5M5X - chains A and F of the 17 polymer chains in the assembly; structure by electron microscopy, 4.00 A resolution.

# Chain A
Molecule: DNA-directed RNA polymerase I subunit RPA190
Source organism: Saccharomyces cerevisiae
Notes: EC 2.7.7.6
Reference sequence: P10964 (RPA1_YEAST); numbering as in UniProt (aligned over 1-1664)
Chain sequence (1664 residues; each row starts with the number of its first residue):
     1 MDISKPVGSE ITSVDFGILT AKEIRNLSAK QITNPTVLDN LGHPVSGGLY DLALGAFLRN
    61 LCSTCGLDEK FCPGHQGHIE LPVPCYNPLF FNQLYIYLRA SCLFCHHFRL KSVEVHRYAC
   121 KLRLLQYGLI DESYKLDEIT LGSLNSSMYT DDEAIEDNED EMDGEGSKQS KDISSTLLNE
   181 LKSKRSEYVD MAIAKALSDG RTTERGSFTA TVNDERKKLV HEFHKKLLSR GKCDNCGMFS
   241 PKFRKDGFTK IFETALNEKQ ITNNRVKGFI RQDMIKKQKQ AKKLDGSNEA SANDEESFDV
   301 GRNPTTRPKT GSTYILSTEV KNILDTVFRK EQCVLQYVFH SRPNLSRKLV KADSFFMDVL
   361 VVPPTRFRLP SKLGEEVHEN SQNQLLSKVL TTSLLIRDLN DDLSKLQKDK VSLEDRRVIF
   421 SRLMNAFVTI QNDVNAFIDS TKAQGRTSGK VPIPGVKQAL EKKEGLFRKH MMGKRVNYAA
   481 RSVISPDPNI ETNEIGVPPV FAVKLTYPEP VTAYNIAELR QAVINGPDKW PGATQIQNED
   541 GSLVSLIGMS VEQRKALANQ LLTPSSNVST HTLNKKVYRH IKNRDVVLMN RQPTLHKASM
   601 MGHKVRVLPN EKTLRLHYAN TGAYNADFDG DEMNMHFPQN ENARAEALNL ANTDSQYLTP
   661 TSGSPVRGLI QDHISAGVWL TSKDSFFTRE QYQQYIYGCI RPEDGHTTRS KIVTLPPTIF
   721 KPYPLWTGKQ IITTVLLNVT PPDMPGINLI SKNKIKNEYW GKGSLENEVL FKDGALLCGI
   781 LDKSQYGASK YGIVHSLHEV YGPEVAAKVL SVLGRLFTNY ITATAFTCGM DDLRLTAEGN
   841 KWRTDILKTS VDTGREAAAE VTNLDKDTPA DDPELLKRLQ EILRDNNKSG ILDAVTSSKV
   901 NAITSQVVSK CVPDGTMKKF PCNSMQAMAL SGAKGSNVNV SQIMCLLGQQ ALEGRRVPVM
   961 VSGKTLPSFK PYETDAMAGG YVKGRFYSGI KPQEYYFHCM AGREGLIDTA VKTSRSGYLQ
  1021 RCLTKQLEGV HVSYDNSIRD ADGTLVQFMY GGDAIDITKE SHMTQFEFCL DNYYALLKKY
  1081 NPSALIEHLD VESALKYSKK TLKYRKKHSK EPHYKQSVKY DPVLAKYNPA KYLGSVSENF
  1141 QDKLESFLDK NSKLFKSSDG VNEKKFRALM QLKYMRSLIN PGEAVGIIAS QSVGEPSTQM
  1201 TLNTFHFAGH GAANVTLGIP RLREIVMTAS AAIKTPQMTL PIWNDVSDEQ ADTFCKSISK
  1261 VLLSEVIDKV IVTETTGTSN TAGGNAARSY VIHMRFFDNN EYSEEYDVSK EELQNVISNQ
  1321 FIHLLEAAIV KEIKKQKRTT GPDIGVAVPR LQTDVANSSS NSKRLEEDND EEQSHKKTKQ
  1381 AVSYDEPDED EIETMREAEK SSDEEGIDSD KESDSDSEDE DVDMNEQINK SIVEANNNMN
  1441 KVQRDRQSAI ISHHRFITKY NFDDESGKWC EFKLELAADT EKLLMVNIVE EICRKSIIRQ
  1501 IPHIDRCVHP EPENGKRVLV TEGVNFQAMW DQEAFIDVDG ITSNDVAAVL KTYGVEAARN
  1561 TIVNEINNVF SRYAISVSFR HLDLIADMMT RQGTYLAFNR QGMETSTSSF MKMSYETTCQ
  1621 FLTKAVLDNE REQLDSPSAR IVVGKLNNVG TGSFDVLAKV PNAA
Unresolved in the structure: 143-171, 271-311, 372-377, 407-416, 1154-1159, 1206-1213, 1278-1286, 1339-1437, 1664
Bound ions: Zn2+ site 1: Cys62, Cys65, Cys72, His75; Zn2+ site 2: Cys102, Cys105, Cys233, Cys236
UniProt features mapped onto this chain:
  - region: Pro992 to Glu1004 (Bridging helix)
  - binding site (Zn(2+)): Cys62, Cys65, Cys72, His75, Cys102, Cys105, Cys233, Cys236
  - binding site (Mg(2+)): Asp627, Asp629, Asp631
  - modified residue (Phosphoserine): Ser889, Ser1636
From the paper describing this entry:
  - conformationally variable residues (order/disorder transition): Ala443 to Gly455, Lys1012 to Ser1016

# Chain F
Molecule: DNA-directed RNA polymerases I, II, and III subunit RPABC2
Source organism: Saccharomyces cerevisiae
Reference sequence: P20435 (RPAB2_YEAST); residue numbers follow UniProt; this construct covers 1-155
Chain sequence (155 residues; row label = number of the first residue in the row):
     1 MSDYEEAFND GNENFEDFDV EHFSDEETYE EKPQFKDGET TDANGKTIVT GGNGPEDFQQ
    61 HEQIRRKTLK EKAIPKDQRA TTPYMTKYER ARILGTRALQ ISMNAPVFVD LEGETDPLRI
   121 AMKELAEKKI PLVIRRYLPD GSFEDWSVEE LIVDL
Unresolved in the structure: 1-54, 155
UniProt features mapped onto this chain:
  - region: Leu111 to Leu132 (Leucine-zipper)
  - modified residue: Ser24 (Phosphoserine)

# Interface between chain A and chain F
Residue-residue contacts (75):
  Ile3(A) - Met103(F)  hydrophobic
  Pro510(A) - Ser102(F)
  Thr512(A) - Ser102(F)
  Tyr514(A) - Ile101(F)
  Tyr514(A) - Ser102(F)
  Tyr514(A) - Glu114(F)
  Tyr514(A) - Thr115(F)
  Tyr514(A) - Pro117(F)
  Asn515(A) - Thr115(F)
  Glu518(A) - Thr115(F)  hydrogen bond
  Leu573(A) - Met103(F)  hydrophobic
  Lys576(A) - Met103(F)
  Arg584(A) - Thr115(F)  hydrogen bond
  Arg584(A) - Asp116(F)  salt bridge
  Glu641(A) - Leu99(F)
  Asn642(A) - Ala91(F)
  Asn642(A) - Gly95(F)
  Arg644(A) - Leu118(F)
  Ala645(A) - Ala91(F)
  Ala645(A) - Gly95(F)
  Ala645(A) - Leu118(F)  hydrophobic
  Glu646(A) - Ala91(F)
  Glu646(A) - Arg92(F)
  Leu648(A) - Leu118(F)  hydrophobic
  Asn649(A) - Leu94(F)
  Leu650(A) - Lys87(F)
  Leu650(A) - Tyr88(F)  hydrophobic
  Ser1033(A) - Pro139(F)
  Tyr1034(A) - Glu89(F)
  Tyr1034(A) - Arg136(F)
  Tyr1034(A) - Tyr137(F)
  Asp1035(A) - Leu138(F)
  Arg1039(A) - Pro139(F)
  His1088(A) - Glu150(F)  salt bridge
  Asn1128(A) - Ala80(F)  hydrogen bond (side chain-backbone)
  Asn1128(A) - Thr81(F)
  Ala1130(A) - Thr82(F)
  Ala1130(A) - Pro83(F)
  Lys1131(A) - Arg79(F)
  Lys1131(A) - Ala80(F)
  Lys1131(A) - Thr81(F)
  Arg1176(A) - Tyr84(F)
  Arg1176(A) - Ile152(F)
  Asn1180(A) - Thr86(F)
  Asn1180(A) - Lys87(F)
  Asn1180(A) - Tyr88(F)
  Pro1181(A) - Thr82(F)
  Gly1182(A) - Tyr88(F)
  Glu1183(A) - Lys87(F)
  Glu1183(A) - Tyr88(F)  hydrogen bond
  Ala1184(A) - Tyr88(F)
  Leu1646(A) - Arg92(F)
  Gly1650(A) - Tyr88(F)
  Thr1651(A) - Tyr88(F)
  Thr1651(A) - Arg92(F)  hydrogen bond (backbone-side chain)
  Ser1653(A) - Tyr137(F)
  Phe1654(A) - Tyr88(F)
  Phe1654(A) - Glu89(F)
  Phe1654(A) - Arg92(F)  hydrogen bond (backbone-side chain)
  Phe1654(A) - Ile134(F)  hydrophobic
  Phe1654(A) - Arg135(F)
  Phe1654(A) - Arg136(F)
  Phe1654(A) - Tyr137(F)  hydrophobic
  Asp1655(A) - Arg92(F)  salt bridge
  Asp1655(A) - Arg135(F)  hydrogen bond (backbone-backbone)
  Asp1655(A) - Tyr137(F)
  Val1656(A) - Arg92(F)
  Val1656(A) - Leu132(F)  hydrophobic
  Val1656(A) - Val133(F)
  Leu1657(A) - Leu132(F)
  Leu1657(A) - Val133(F)  hydrogen bond (backbone-backbone)
  Leu1657(A) - Arg135(F)
  Ala1658(A) - Pro131(F)
  Lys1659(A) - Pro131(F)  hydrogen bond (backbone-backbone)
  Lys1659(A) - Val133(F)
Other interface residues (no listed pair), chain F (38 interface residues in all): Arg90, Thr96, Asn104, Ser147

# Summary
Chain A and chain F form an interface of 41 and 38 residues respectively; the contacts include 9 hydrogen
bonds and 3 salt bridges. Polar contacts include Arg584(A)-Asp116(F), His1088(A)-Glu150(F) and
Asp1655(A)-Arg92(F). UniProt lists 8 Zn2+-binding residues and 3 Mg2+-binding residues on chain A. From the
paper: conformational variability at Ala443(A) and Lys1012(A).
Chain A is DNA-directed RNA polymerase I subunit RPA190 and chain F is DNA-directed RNA polymerases I, II, and
III subunit RPABC2, both from Saccharomyces cerevisiae; the structure, RNA Polymerase I elongation complex 1,
was determined by electron microscopy together with 5M5Y, 5M64 and 5M5W from the same study.
